8T7R - chains E and G of the 50 polymer chains in the assembly; structure by X-ray diffraction, 3.84 A resolution.

Chain E:
Protein: Light chain from antibody JTK191b E07
From: Homo sapiens
Notes: antibody fragment or engineered binder
Amino-acid sequence (214 residues; numbered 1 to 214; the number before each row is that of its first residue):
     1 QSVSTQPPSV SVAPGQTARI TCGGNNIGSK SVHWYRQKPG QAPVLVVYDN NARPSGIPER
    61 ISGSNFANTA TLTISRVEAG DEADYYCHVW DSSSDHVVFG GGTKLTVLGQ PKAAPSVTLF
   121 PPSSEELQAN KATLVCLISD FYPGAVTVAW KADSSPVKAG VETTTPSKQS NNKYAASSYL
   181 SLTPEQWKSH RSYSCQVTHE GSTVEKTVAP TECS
Unresolved in the structure: 1, 207-214
Cystine bridges: C22-C87, C136-C195

Chain G:
Protein: MHC class I antigen (Fragment)
From: Homo sapiens
UniProt: F6IQR9 (F6IQR9_HUMAN); residues 1-274 here correspond to UniProt positions 25-298 (UniProt number = residue number + 24)
Amino-acid sequence (274 residues; row label = number of the first residue in the row):
     1 GSHSMRYFFT SVSRPGRGEP RFIAVGYVDD TQFVRFDSDA ASQKMEPRAP WIEQEGPEYW
    61 DQETRNMKAH SQTDRANLGT LRGYYNQSED GSHTIQIMYG CDVGPDGRFL RGYRQDAYDG
   121 KDYIALNEDL RSWTAADMAA QITKRKWEAV HAAEQRRVYL EGRCVDGLRR YLENGKETLQ
   181 RTDPPKTHMT HHPISDHEAT LRCWALGFYP AEITLTWQRD GEDQTQDTEL VETRPAGDGT
   241 FQKWAAVVVP SGEEQRYTCH VQHEGLPKPL TLRW
Cystine bridges: C101-C164, C203-C259
From the paper describing this entry:
  - specificity-determining residues: V158, R163, D166
  - mutagenesis - V158A, R163T, D166E: decreased binding to appAbs

Interface between chain E and chain G:
Residue-residue contacts (14; chain E residue first):
  Y48(E) with G162(G), hydrogen bond (side chain-backbone); R163(G), hydrogen bond (side chain-backbone); D166(G), hydrogen bond
  D49(E) with R163(G), salt bridge
  N51(E) with R163(G), hydrogen bond
  A52(E) with R163(G)
  R53(E) with D166(G); R170(G)
  P54(E) with D166(G)
  S55(E) with D166(G), hydrogen bond (backbone-side chain); R169(G)
  E59(E) with E55(G); E58(G); R170(G), salt bridge

In short:
8 residues of chain E and 7 residues of chain G are in contact; the contacts include 5 hydrogen bonds and 2
salt bridges. Among the polar pairs are D49(E)-R163(G), E59(E)-R170(G) and Y48(E)-G162(G). From the paper:
V158A, R163T and D166E of chain G reduce binding to appAbs; specificity determinants V158(G), R163(G) and
D166(G).
Here chain E is Light chain from antibody JTK191b E07 and chain G is MHC class I antigen (Fragment), both from
Homo sapiens. Entry 8T7R (Crystal structure of human leukocyte antigen A*0101 in complex with the Fab of
alloreactive antibody E07) was determined by X-ray diffraction, deposited together with 8T6M.
